Entry 6RIZ (X-ray diffraction, 1.85 A resolution); this record covers chain A.

[Chain A]
Molecule: gp41-1 intein
Notes: engineered mutation(s): C1A, F65W, D107C
Chain sequence (128 residues; numbered -2 to 125; the number before each row is that of its first residue; numbers below 1 keep their minus sign (Ser-2 is residue -2)):
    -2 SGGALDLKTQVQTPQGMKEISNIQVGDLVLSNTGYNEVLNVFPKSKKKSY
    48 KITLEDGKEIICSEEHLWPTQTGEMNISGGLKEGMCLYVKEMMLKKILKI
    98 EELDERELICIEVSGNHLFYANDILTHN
Disordered / not traced: -2
Modified positions: Cys83 (3-sulfinoalanine; CSD)
Reported in the primary citation:
  - conformationally variable residues (side-chain flip): Cys107

[Overview]
The paper reports conformational variability at Cys107.
Chain A is gp41-1 intein; the structure, Crystal structure of gp41-1 intein (C1A, F65W, D107C), was determined
by X-ray diffraction together with 6RIX and 6RIY from the same study.
